6WFQ - chains C and D of the 4 polymer chains in the assembly; structure by electron microscopy, 3.90 A resolution.

Chain C (and D):
Protein: HTH-type transcriptional repressor NanR
Source organism: Escherichia coli
Notes: chain D of this document is another copy of the same molecule, construct and numbering; everything in this record applies to it too
UniProtKB: J7QHT8 (J7QHT8_ECOLX); numbering as in UniProt (aligned over 1-263)
Chain sequence (263 residues; numbered 1 to 263; the number before each row is that of its first residue):
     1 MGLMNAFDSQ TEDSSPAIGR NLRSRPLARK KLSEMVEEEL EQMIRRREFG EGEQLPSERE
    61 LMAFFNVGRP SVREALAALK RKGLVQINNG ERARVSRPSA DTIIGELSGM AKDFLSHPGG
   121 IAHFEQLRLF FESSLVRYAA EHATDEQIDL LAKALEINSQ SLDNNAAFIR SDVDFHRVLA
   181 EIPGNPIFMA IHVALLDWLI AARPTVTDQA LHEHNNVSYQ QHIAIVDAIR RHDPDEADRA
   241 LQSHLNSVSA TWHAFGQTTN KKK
Disordered / not traced: 1-20, 249-263 (chain D: 1-29, 249-263)
From the paper describing this entry:
  - binding site for the 15-nt DNA strand: Glu-58, Arg-59, Gly-68, Arg-69 (proposed by the authors, not directly observed)
  - binding site for the 15-nt DNA strand: Arg-73, Asn-89

Chain C / chain D interface:
Residue-residue contacts - 35 pairs, chain C then chain D:
  Arg-29(C) / Asn-88(D)
  Arg-29(C) / Asn-89(D)
  Lys-31(C) / Arg-73(D)
  Arg-47(C) / Leu-115(D)
  Glu-74(C) / Pro-70(D)
  Glu-74(C) / Arg-73(D)
  Glu-74(C) / Glu-74(D)
  Ala-77(C) / Glu-74(D)
  Lys-80(C) / Lys-31(D)
  Arg-81(C) / Glu-74(D)  salt bridge
  Arg-81(C) / Ala-77(D)  hydrogen bond (side chain-backbone)
  Arg-81(C) / Ala-78(D)
  Arg-81(C) / Arg-81(D)
  Lys-82(C) / Arg-81(D)
  Pro-98(C) / Gly-109(D)
  Ile-103(C) / Glu-106(D)
  Ile-103(C) / Met-110(D)  hydrophobic
  Glu-106(C) / Arg-81(D)  salt bridge
  Glu-106(C) / Glu-106(D)
  Gly-109(C) / Arg-45(D)
  His-123(C) / Asn-185(D)  hydrogen bond
  His-123(C) / Pro-186(D)
  His-123(C) / Ile-187(D)
  Gln-126(C) / Pro-183(D)
  Gln-126(C) / Asn-185(D)
  Phe-130(C) / Ser-134(D)
  Phe-130(C) / Phe-188(D)  hydrophobic
  Ser-134(C) / Phe-130(D)
  Leu-135(C) / Phe-130(D)  hydrophobic
  Arg-137(C) / Arg-137(D)
  Tyr-138(C) / Phe-130(D)  hydrophobic
  Asn-185(C) / His-123(D)  hydrogen bond
  Ile-187(C) / Phe-124(D)  hydrophobic
  Phe-188(C) / Leu-127(D)  hydrophobic
  Phe-188(C) / Phe-130(D)  hydrophobic
Interface residues without a listed pair, chain C (28 interface residues in all): Arg-45, Met-110, Phe-114, Leu-127, Gly-184, Pro-186
Interface residues without a listed pair, chain D (33 interface residues in all): Glu-34, Glu-41, Lys-112, Asp-113, Gln-126, Tyr-138, Gly-184, Ile-191

Overview:
28 residues of chain C face 33 of chain D across their interface, with 3 hydrogen bonds and 2 salt bridges.
Polar pairs include Arg-81(C)/Glu-74(D), Glu-106(C)/Arg-81(D) and Arg-81(C)/Ala-77(D). The paper reports a
binding site for the 15-nt DNA strand at Glu-58(C), Arg-59(C) and Gly-68(C) among others.
Chain C and chain D are both HTH-type transcriptional repressor NanR (Escherichia coli); the structure, NanR
dimer-DNA hetero-complex, was determined by electron microscopy (same publication as 6WG7).
